3QVU - chain A; structure by X-ray diffraction, 2.50 A resolution.

[Chain A]
Molecule: Sulfotransferase 1A1
Source organism: Homo sapiens
Notes: EC 2.8.2.1
UniProtKB: P50225 (ST1A1_HUMAN); residues 1-295 here = UniProt positions 1-295
Chain sequence (295 residues; row label = number of the first residue in the row):
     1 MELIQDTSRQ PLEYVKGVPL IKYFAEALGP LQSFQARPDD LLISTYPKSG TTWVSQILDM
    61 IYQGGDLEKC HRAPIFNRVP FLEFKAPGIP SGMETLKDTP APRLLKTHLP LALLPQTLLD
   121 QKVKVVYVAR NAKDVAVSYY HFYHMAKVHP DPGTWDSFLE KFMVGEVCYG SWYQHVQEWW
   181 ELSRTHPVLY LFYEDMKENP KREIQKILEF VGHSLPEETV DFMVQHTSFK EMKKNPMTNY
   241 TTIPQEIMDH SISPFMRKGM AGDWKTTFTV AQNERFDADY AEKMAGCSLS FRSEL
Unresolved in the structure: 1-7
Sequence notes: engineered mutation Gln10 (Pro in P50225), Asn77 (Met in P50225), Asp151 (Glu in P50225), Cys168 (Ser in P50225), Ile243 (Val in P50225), Ile247 (Phe in P50225); variant His213 (Arg in P50225), Met223 (Val in P50225)
Small-molecule neighbours:
  - adenosine-3'-5'-diphosphate (A3P): Thr45, Pro47, Lys48, Ser49, Gly50, Thr51, Thr52, Trp53, Arg130, Ser138, Tyr193, Lys197, Thr227, Ser228, Phe229, Met232, Phe255, Met256, Arg257, Lys258, Gly259, Met260
  - P-nitrophenol (NPO): Ile21, Phe24, Phe81, Phe84, Lys106, His108, Phe142, Ala146, Val148, His149, Ile247, Met248
What the authors report for this chain:
  - conformationally variable residues (side-chain flip): Ile89
  - contacts within the chain: Ile89-Ile243, Ile243-Ile247
  - mutagenesis - P10Q/M77N/E151D/S168C/V243I/F247I: increased catalytic activity on P-nitrophenol

[Summary]
Chain A binds P-nitrophenol and adenosine-3'-5'-diphosphate. From the paper: P10Q/M77N/E151D/S168C/V243I/F247I
increase catalytic activity on P-nitrophenol; conformational variability at Ile89.
Chain A is Sulfotransferase 1A1 (Homo sapiens); the structure, Crystal structure of Ancestral variant b9 of
SULT 1A1 in complex with PAP and p-nitrophenol, was determined by X-ray diffraction together with 3QVV from
the same study.
